Entry 8SAM (X-ray diffraction, 2.15 A resolution); this record covers chain A.

[Chain A]
Protein: Class III lanthipeptide, Class III lanthionine synthetase LanKC fusion
From: Bacillus thuringiensis serovar andalousiensis
UniProtKB: chimeric construct of A0A7U1BAR4, A0A6H0TJ16: residues -28 to -7 from A0A7U1BAR4 (A0A7U1BAR4_BACTU) positions 1-22 (UniProt number = residue number + 29); residues 1-872 from A0A6H0TJ16 positions 1-872 (same numbers)
Chain sequence (904 residues; row label = number of the first residue in the row; numbers below 1 keep their minus sign (Ser-31 is residue -31)):
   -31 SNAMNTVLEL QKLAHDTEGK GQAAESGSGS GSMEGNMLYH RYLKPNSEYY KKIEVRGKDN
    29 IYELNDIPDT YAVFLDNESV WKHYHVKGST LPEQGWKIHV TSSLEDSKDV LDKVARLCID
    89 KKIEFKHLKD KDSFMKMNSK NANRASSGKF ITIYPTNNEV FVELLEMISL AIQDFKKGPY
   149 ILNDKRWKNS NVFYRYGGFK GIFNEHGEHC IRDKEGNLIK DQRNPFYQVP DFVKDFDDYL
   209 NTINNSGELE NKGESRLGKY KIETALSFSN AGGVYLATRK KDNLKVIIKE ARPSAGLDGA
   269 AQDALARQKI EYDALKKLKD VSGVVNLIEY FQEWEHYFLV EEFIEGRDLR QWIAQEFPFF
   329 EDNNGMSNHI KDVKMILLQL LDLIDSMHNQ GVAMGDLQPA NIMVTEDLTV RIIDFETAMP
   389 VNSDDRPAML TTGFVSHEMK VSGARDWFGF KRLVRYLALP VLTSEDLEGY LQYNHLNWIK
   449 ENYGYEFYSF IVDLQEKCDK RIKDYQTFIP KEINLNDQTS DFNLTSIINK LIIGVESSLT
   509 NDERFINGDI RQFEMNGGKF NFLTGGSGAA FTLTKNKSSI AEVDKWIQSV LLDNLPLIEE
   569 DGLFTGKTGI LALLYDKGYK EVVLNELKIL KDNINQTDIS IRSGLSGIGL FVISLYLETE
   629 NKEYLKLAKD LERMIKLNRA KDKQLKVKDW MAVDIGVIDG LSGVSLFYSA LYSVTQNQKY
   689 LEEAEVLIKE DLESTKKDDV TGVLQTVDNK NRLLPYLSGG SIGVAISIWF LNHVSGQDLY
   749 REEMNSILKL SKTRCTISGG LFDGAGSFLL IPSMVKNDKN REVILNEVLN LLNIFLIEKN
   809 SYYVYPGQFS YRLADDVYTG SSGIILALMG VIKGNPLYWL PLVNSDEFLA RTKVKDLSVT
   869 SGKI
Not modelled in the structure: -31 to -30, -15 to 3, 24-28, 214-222, 863-872
Differences from the reference sequence: expression tag (-31 to -29); linker (-6 to 0)
Bound ions: Ca2+: Asp382 (together with ATP)
Residues lining bound ligands: ATP (adenosine-5'-triphosphate): Leu234, Ser235, Val242, Ile255, Lys257, Val293, Glu309, Glu310, Phe311, Ile312, Asp316, Arg318, Ala368, Met371, Ile381, Asp382
From the paper describing this entry:
  - catalytic residues: Lys65, Lys117, Arg163, Arg191
  - mutagenesis - K65A, K94A, K108A, R163A, E279A, F770A: abolished catalytic activity
  - mutagenesis - H67A, K117A, D152A, R191A, K257A, R275A, E384A, R519A, D657A, D667A, S726A, F770A, D771A: decreased catalytic activity
  - catalytic residues: His67, Lys94, Lys108, Asp152 (by similarity / conservation)
  - Ca2+ coordination: Asp382
  - contacts within the chain: Asp266-Arg275 (hydrogen bond), Asp266-Gln270 (hydrogen bond), Gln270-Arg275 (hydrogen bond), Lys257-Glu279 (hydrogen bond), Arg275-Glu384, Lys108-Glu384, Asp364-Thr399 (hydrogen bond), Arg519-Asp657 (salt bridge), Arg610-Asp667 (salt bridge)
  - binding site for ATP: Lys257
  - catalytic residues: Arg519, Phe770, Asp771 (proposed by the authors, not directly observed)
  - mutagenesis - R610A, D667A, D771A: abolished catalytic activity on labionin ring
  - mutagenesis - S608A: unchanged catalytic activity
  - mutagenesis - R519A, D657A: abolished catalytic activity on labionin peak
  - mutagenesis - F770A, D771A: abolished catalytic activity on proteinase K

[Overview]
Bound to chain A: ATP. The paper reports catalytic residues Lys65, Lys117 and Arg163 among others; H67A, K117A
and D152A, among others, reduce catalytic activity; 20 substitutions were tested in all.
Chain A is Class III lanthipeptide, Class III lanthionine synthetase LanKC fusion (Bacillus thuringiensis
serovar andalousiensis); the structure, Crystal structure of class III lanthipeptide synthetase LP-GS-ThurKC
in complex with ATP, was determined by X-ray diffraction together with 8SAO and 8SAP from the same study.
